PDB entry 5V3D | X-ray diffraction, 1.54 A resolution | chains A and B

[Chain A (and B)]
Protein: Fosfomycin resistance protein
Organism: Klebsiella pneumoniae
Notes: chain B of this document is another copy of the same molecule, construct and numbering; everything in this record applies to it too
UniProtKB: W8UNW6 (W8UNW6_KLEPN); residue numbers follow UniProt; this construct covers 1-139
Amino-acid sequence (145 residues; row label = number of the first residue in the row):
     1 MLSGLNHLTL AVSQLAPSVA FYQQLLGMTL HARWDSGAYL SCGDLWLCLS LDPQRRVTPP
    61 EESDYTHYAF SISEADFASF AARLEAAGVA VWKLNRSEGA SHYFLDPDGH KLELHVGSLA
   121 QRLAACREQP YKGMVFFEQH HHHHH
Not modelled in the structure: 139-145 (chain B: 138-145)
Differences from the reference sequence: expression tag (140-145)
Bound ions: Mn2+ site 1: H7 (together with fosfomycin) (shared with H67(B), E113(B) of chain B); Mn2+ site 2: H67, E113 (together with fosfomycin) (shared with H7(B) of chain B); K+: N95, S97, E98, G99, S101
Small-molecule neighbours:
  - fosfomycin (FCN), molecule 1: H7, T9, Y39, W46, C48
  - fosfomycin (FCN), molecule 2: Y65, H67, K93, S97, Y103, E113, R122
From the paper describing this entry:
  - Mn2+ coordination: H7, H67, E113
  - binding site for fosfomycin: T9, W46, Y65, K93, S97, Y103, R122
  - conformationally variable residues (side-chain flip): Y65
  - conformationally variable residues (loop rearrangement): P53 to S63, R96 to G99, E128 to G133 (from molecular simulation)
  - K+ coordination: S97, E98, G99 (from molecular simulation)
  - self-association interface (contacts with another copy of this molecule): W46

[Chain A / chain B interface]
Contacting residue pairs (125; chain A residue first):
  M1(A) - I72(B)
  M1(A) - D76(B)  hydrogen bond (backbone-side chain)
  M1(A) - F80(B)
  L2(A) - L26(B)
  L2(A) - C42(B)  hydrophobic
  L2(A) - S71(B)
  L2(A) - F80(B)  hydrophobic
  L2(A) - L114(B)  hydrophobic
  S3(A) - G43(B)
  S3(A) - S71(B)  hydrogen bond (backbone-backbone)
  G4(A) - C42(B)
  G4(A) - F70(B)
  G4(A) - S71(B)  hydrogen bond (backbone-backbone)
  L5(A) - L5(B)  hydrophobic
  L5(A) - A69(B)
  L5(A) - S71(B)
  N6(A) - A69(B)  hydrogen bond (backbone-backbone)
  N6(A) - F70(B)
  N6(A) - S71(B)  hydrogen bond
  N6(A) - H115(B)
  N6(A) - G117(B)  hydrogen bond (side chain-backbone)
  H7(A) - H67(B)
  H7(A) - A69(B)  hydrogen bond (backbone-backbone)
  H7(A) - E113(B)  salt bridge
  L8(A) - Y68(B)  hydrophobic
  T9(A) - Y65(B)
  T9(A) - T66(B)
  T9(A) - H67(B)  hydrogen bond (backbone-backbone)
  L10(A) - T66(B)
  A11(A) - D64(B)
  A11(A) - Y65(B)
  A11(A) - T66(B)  hydrogen bond (backbone-side chain)
  L26(A) - L2(B)
  L30(A) - F137(B)
  H31(A) - L119(B)
  H31(A) - L123(B)
  H31(A) - F136(B)
  H31(A) - F137(B)  hydrogen bond (backbone-backbone)
  A32(A) - M134(B)  hydrophobic
  A32(A) - V135(B)
  A32(A) - F137(B)  hydrophobic
  R33(A) - M134(B)
  R33(A) - V135(B)  hydrogen bond (backbone-backbone)
  W34(A) - Y131(B)
  W34(A) - K132(B)
  W34(A) - G133(B)
  W34(A) - M134(B)  hydrophobic
  D35(A) - K132(B)  salt bridge
  D35(A) - G133(B)
  Y39(A) - R122(B)  hydrogen bond
  Y39(A) - Y131(B)  hydrogen bond
  S41(A) - L119(B)
  C42(A) - L2(B)  hydrophobic
  C42(A) - G4(B)
  G43(A) - S3(B)
  W46(A) - S118(B)
  W46(A) - L119(B)
  W46(A) - R122(B)
  S50(A) - Y65(B)
  D52(A) - D64(B)
  D52(A) - Y65(B)  hydrogen bond (side chain-backbone)
  Q54(A) - S63(B)
  R55(A) - D64(B)  salt bridge
  E61(A) - Q54(B)
  E62(A) - Q54(B)
  S63(A) - Q54(B)
  D64(A) - A11(B)
  D64(A) - D52(B)
  D64(A) - R55(B)  salt bridge
  Y65(A) - T9(B)
  Y65(A) - A11(B)
  Y65(A) - S50(B)
  Y65(A) - D52(B)  hydrogen bond (backbone-side chain)
  T66(A) - T9(B)
  T66(A) - A11(B)  hydrogen bond (side chain-backbone)
  T66(A) - Y68(B)
  T66(A) - H110(B)
  H67(A) - H7(B)
  H67(A) - L8(B)
  H67(A) - T9(B)  hydrogen bond (backbone-backbone)
  Y68(A) - H7(B)
  Y68(A) - L8(B)  hydrophobic
  Y68(A) - T66(B)
  Y68(A) - Y68(B)  hydrogen bond
  A69(A) - L5(B)
  A69(A) - N6(B)  hydrogen bond (backbone-backbone)
  A69(A) - H7(B)  hydrogen bond (backbone-backbone)
  F70(A) - G4(B)
  F70(A) - N6(B)
  S71(A) - L2(B)
  S71(A) - S3(B)  hydrogen bond (backbone-backbone)
  S71(A) - G4(B)  hydrogen bond (backbone-backbone)
  S71(A) - N6(B)  hydrogen bond
  D76(A) - M1(B)  hydrogen bond (side chain-backbone)
  F80(A) - L2(B)  hydrophobic
  H110(A) - T66(B)
  E113(A) - H7(B)  salt bridge
  L114(A) - L2(B)  hydrophobic
  H115(A) - N6(B)
  G117(A) - N6(B)  hydrogen bond (backbone-side chain)
  G117(A) - W46(B)
  S118(A) - W46(B)
  L119(A) - H31(B)
  L119(A) - W46(B)
  R122(A) - Y39(B)  hydrogen bond
  R122(A) - W46(B)
  L123(A) - H31(B)
  L123(A) - A32(B)  hydrophobic
  Y131(A) - W34(B)
  Y131(A) - Y39(B)  hydrogen bond
  K132(A) - W34(B)
  K132(A) - D35(B)  hydrogen bond (backbone-backbone)
  G133(A) - R33(B)
  G133(A) - W34(B)
  G133(A) - D35(B)
  M134(A) - R33(B)
  M134(A) - W34(B)  hydrophobic
  V135(A) - A32(B)
  V135(A) - R33(B)  hydrogen bond (backbone-backbone)
  F136(A) - H31(B)
  F136(A) - A32(B)  hydrophobic
  F137(A) - L30(B)  hydrophobic
  F137(A) - H31(B)  hydrogen bond (backbone-backbone)
  F137(A) - A32(B)
  F137(A) - R33(B)
Interface residues without a listed pair, chain A (63 interface residues in all): M28, L40, D44, L45, R56, I72, C126
Interface residues without a listed pair, chain B (62 interface residues in all): L10, M28, L40, S41, D44, L45, E61, E62, C126
The authors on this interface:
  - interface residues, chain A: W46(A)

[Overview]
The interface between chain A and chain B involves 63 residues on one side and 62 on the other, with 30
hydrogen bonds and 5 salt bridges. Polar contacts include H7(A)-E113(B), D35(A)-K132(B) and R55(A)-D64(B).
Chain A binds fosfomycin. From the paper: a binding site for fosfomycin at T9(A), W46(A) and Y65(A) among
others; the interface residue W46(A).
Both chains are Fosfomycin resistance protein (Klebsiella pneumoniae). Entry 5V3D (Crystal structure of
fosfomycin resistance protein from Klebsiella pneumoniae with bound fosfomycin) was determined by X-ray
diffraction, deposited together with 5V91 and 5VB0.
